Entry 8JFF (X-ray diffraction, 2.89 A resolution); this record covers chains A and B.

# Chain A (and B)
Molecule: Catabolite repressor/activator
Source organism: Escherichia coli 536
Notes: chain B of this document is another copy of the same molecule, construct and numbering; everything in this record applies to it too
Reference sequence: A0A454A0X5 (A0A454A0X5_ECOL5); numbering as in UniProt (aligned over 1-334)
Chain sequence (334 residues; numbered 1 to 334; the number before each row is that of its first residue):
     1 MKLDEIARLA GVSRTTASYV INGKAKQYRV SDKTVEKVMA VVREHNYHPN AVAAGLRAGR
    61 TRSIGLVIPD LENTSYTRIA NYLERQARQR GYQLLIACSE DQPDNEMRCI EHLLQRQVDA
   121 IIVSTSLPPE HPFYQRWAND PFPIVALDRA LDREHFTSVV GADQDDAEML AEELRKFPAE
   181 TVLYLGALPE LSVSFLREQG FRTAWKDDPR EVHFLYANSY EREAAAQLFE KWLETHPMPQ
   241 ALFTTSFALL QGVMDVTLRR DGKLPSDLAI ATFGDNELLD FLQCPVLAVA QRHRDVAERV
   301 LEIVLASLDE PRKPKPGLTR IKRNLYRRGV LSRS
Not modelled in the structure: 1-59, 334

# Interface between chain A and chain B
Pairs across the interface (61; chain A residue first):
  Thr-61(A) with Arg-116(B), hydrogen bond (backbone-side chain)
  Arg-62(A) with Arg-116(B), hydrogen bond (backbone-side chain)
  Asp-70(A) with Asn-81(B)
  Leu-71(A) with Thr-77(B); Asn-81(B)
  Glu-72(A) with Asn-81(B); Tyr-82(B)
  Thr-77(A) with Leu-71(B)
  Asn-81(A) with Asp-70(B); Leu-71(B), hydrogen bond (side chain-backbone)
  Glu-84(A) with Cys-98(B), hydrogen bond
  Arg-85(A) with Glu-100(B)
  Arg-88(A) with Cys-98(B), hydrogen bond (side chain-backbone); Glu-100(B), salt bridge
  Gly-91(A) with Arg-116(B), hydrogen bond (backbone-side chain)
  Gln-93(A) with Leu-95(B); Ile-96(B), hydrogen bond (side chain-backbone); Arg-116(B)
  Leu-95(A) with Gln-93(B); Leu-95(B), hydrophobic
  Ile-96(A) with Glu-84(B); Gln-93(B), hydrogen bond (backbone-side chain)
  Ala-97(A) with Glu-84(B); Gln-93(B)
  Cys-98(A) with Glu-84(B), hydrogen bond; Arg-88(B), hydrogen bond (backbone-side chain)
  Glu-100(A) with Arg-85(B); Arg-88(B), salt bridge
  Cys-109(A) with Arg-88(B)
  Arg-116(A) with Thr-61(B), hydrogen bond (side chain-backbone); Arg-62(B), hydrogen bond (side chain-backbone); Gln-93(B)
  Arg-222(A) with Phe-281(B); Arg-333(B)
  Gln-251(A) with Leu-278(B)
  Met-254(A) with Phe-281(B), hydrophobic
  Asp-255(A) with Phe-281(B); Arg-333(B), salt bridge
  Leu-258(A) with Asp-280(B); Phe-281(B), hydrophobic; Gln-283(B); Arg-333(B)
  Arg-259(A) with Arg-333(B)
  Gly-262(A) with Gln-283(B)
  Lys-263(A) with Gln-283(B)
  Leu-264(A) with Phe-281(B); Gln-283(B), hydrogen bond (backbone-side chain)
  Asn-276(A) with Leu-278(B)
  Glu-277(A) with Arg-222(B), salt bridge; Gln-251(B)
  Leu-278(A) with Asn-276(B); Leu-278(B), hydrophobic
  Asp-280(A) with Leu-258(B)
  Phe-281(A) with Arg-222(B); Asp-255(B); Leu-258(B)
  Gln-283(A) with Leu-258(B); Gly-262(B); Lys-263(B)
  Arg-333(A) with Leu-258(B); Arg-259(B)
Also at the interface, not in a pair above, chain A (43 interface residues in all): Ser-63, Arg-78, Ala-80, Tyr-82, Leu-94, Asn-105, Leu-113, Phe-247
Also at the interface, not in a pair above, chain B (39 interface residues in all): Ser-63, Glu-72, Ala-80, Gly-91, Tyr-92, Ala-97, Cys-109, Phe-247, Met-254, Leu-264

# Summary
The interface between chain A and chain B involves 43 residues on one side and 39 on the other; the contacts
include 13 hydrogen bonds and 4 salt bridges. Polar contacts include Arg-88(A)/Glu-100(B),
Asp-255(A)/Arg-333(B) and Glu-277(A)/Arg-222(B).
Both chains are Catabolite repressor/activator (Escherichia coli 536). Entry 8JFF (Crystal structure of
Catabolite repressor acivator from E. coli in complex with HEPES) was determined by X-ray diffraction (same
publication as 8JFV).
